PDB entry 1WTV | X-ray diffraction, 1.60 A resolution | chains C and A of the 3 polymer chains in the assembly

Chain C:
Molecule: 8-nt DNA strand
Sequence (8 nucleotides; each row starts with the number of its first residue):
   109 GTAATTAC

Chain A:
Protein: DNA-binding proteins 7a/7b/7d
Organism: Sulfolobus acidocaldarius
Reference sequence: P13123 (DN71_SULAC); residues 1-66 here correspond to UniProt positions 0-65 (UniProt number = residue number - 1)
Chain sequence (66 residues; row label = number of the first residue in the row):
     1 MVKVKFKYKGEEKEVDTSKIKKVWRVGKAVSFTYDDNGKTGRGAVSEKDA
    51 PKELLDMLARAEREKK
Disordered / not traced: 1, 66
Sequence notes: engineered mutation Ala29 (Met28 in P13123)
What the authors report for this chain:
  - binding site for the 8-nt DNA strand: Trp24, Val26, Arg42
  - conformationally variable residues (side-chain flip): Val26

Interface between chain C and chain A:
Contacting residue pairs (13):
  DA111(C) - Arg42(A)  base contact
  DA112(C) - Tyr8(A)  sugar contact
  DA112(C) - Lys9(A)  phosphate contact
  DT113(C) - Lys7(A)  sugar contact
  DT113(C) - Tyr8(A)  sugar contact
  DT113(C) - Lys9(A)  hydrogen bond to the phosphate
  DT113(C) - Ser31(A)  base contact
  DT113(C) - Ala44(A)  sugar contact
  DT114(C) - Ala29(A)  sugar contact
  DT114(C) - Ser46(A)  phosphate contact
  DA115(C) - Lys28(A)  phosphate contact
  DA115(C) - Ser46(A)  hydrogen bond to the phosphate
  DC116(C) - Lys28(A)  salt bridge to the phosphate
Also at the interface, not in a pair above, chain A (13 interface residues in all): Gly10, Val26, Val45, Lys48

Overview:
Chain C and chain A form an interface of 6 and 13 residues respectively, with 2 hydrogen bonds and 1 salt
bridge. Among the polar pairs are DT113(C)-Lys9(A), DA115(C)-Ser46(A) and DC116(C)-Lys28(A). The paper reports
a binding site for the 8-nt DNA strand at Trp24(A), Val26(A) and Arg42(A); conformational variability at
Val26(A).
Chain C is an 8-nt DNA strand and chain A is DNA-binding proteins 7a/7b/7d (Sulfolobus acidocaldarius); the
structure, Hyperthermophile chromosomal protein SAC7D single mutant M29A in complex with DNA GTAATTAC, was
determined by X-ray diffraction, deposited together with 1WTO, 1WTQ, 1WTR, 1WTX and 1XYI.
